Entry 6U81 (X-ray diffraction, 2.34 A resolution); this record covers chains A and C of the 3 polymer chains in the assembly.

# Chain A
Name: Double homeobox protein 4
From: Homo sapiens
UniProtKB: Q9UBX2 (DUX4_HUMAN); residues 19-150 here = UniProt positions 19-150
Chain sequence (132 residues; each row starts with the number of its first residue):
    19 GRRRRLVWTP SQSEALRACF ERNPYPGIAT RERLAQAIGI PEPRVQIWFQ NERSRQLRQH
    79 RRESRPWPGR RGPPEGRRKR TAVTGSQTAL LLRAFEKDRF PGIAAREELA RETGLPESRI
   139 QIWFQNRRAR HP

# Chain C
Molecule: 20-nt DNA strand
Sequence (20 nucleotides; each row starts with the number of its first residue):
     1 TGTTGATTAG CCCATTACGC

# Chain A / chain C interface
Residue-residue contacts (33; chain A residue first):
  Tyr43(A) - DT8(C)  phosphate contact
  Tyr43(A) - DA9(C)  hydrogen bond to the phosphate
  Arg49(A) - DT7(C)  salt bridge to the phosphate
  Gln64(A) - DT7(C)  hydrogen bond to the phosphate
  Gln68(A) - DT8(C)  base contact
  Arg71(A) - DT8(C)  salt bridge to the phosphate
  Arg71(A) - DA9(C)  salt bridge to the phosphate
  Ser72(A) - DG10(C)  hydrogen bond to the base
  Leu75(A) - DA9(C)  phosphate contact
  Leu75(A) - DG10(C)  phosphate contact
  Arg79(A) - DG10(C)  salt bridge to the phosphate
  Arg79(A) - DC11(C)  base contact
  Arg88(A) - DT8(C)  salt bridge to the phosphate
  Arg95(A) - DG5(C)  base contact
  Arg95(A) - DA6(C)  hydrogen bond to the base
  Arg95(A) - DT7(C)  hydrogen bond to the sugar
  Arg96(A) - DA6(C)  phosphate contact
  Arg96(A) - DT7(C)  salt bridge to the phosphate
  Lys97(A) - DA6(C)  phosphate contact
  Arg98(A) - DT3(C)  base contact
  Arg98(A) - DT4(C)  hydrogen bond to the base
  Arg98(A) - DG5(C)  sugar contact
  Arg98(A) - DA6(C)  sugar contact
  Thr99(A) - DG5(C)  hydrogen bond to the phosphate
  Thr99(A) - DA6(C)  hydrogen bond to the phosphate
  Arg137(A) - DA6(C)  salt bridge to the phosphate
  Ile140(A) - DT7(C)  base contact
  Trp141(A) - DG5(C)  hydrogen bond to the phosphate
  Asn144(A) - DG5(C)  base contact
  Asn144(A) - DA6(C)  hydrogen bond to the base
  Arg148(A) - DT4(C)  base contact
  Arg148(A) - DG5(C)  hydrogen bond to the base
  Arg148(A) - DA6(C)  base contact
Also at the interface, not in a pair above, chain A (21 interface residues in all): Trp85, Val101

# Summary
21 residues of chain A face 9 of chain C across their interface; the contacts include 11 hydrogen bonds and 7
salt bridges. Polar contacts include Ser72(A)-DG10(C), Arg95(A)-DA6(C) and Arg98(A)-DT4(C).
Chain A is Double homeobox protein 4 (Homo sapiens) and chain C is a 20-nt DNA strand; the structure, Crystal
Structure of the Double Homeodomain of DUX4 in Complex with a DNA aptamer, was determined by X-ray
diffraction, deposited together with 6U82.
